PDB entry 3ADM | X-ray diffraction, 1.18 A resolution | chains A and B of the 3 polymer chains in the assembly

== Chain A (and B) ==
Protein: collagen-like peptide
Notes: chain B of this document is another copy of the same molecule, construct and numbering; everything in this record applies to it too
Amino-acid sequence (27 residues; row label = number of the first residue in the row):
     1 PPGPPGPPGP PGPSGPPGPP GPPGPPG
Modified residues: Pro13 (4-hydroxyproline; HYP)

== How chain A and chain B interact ==
Pairs across the interface (47; chain A residue first):
  Pro1(A) with Pro1(B)
  Pro2(A) with Pro1(B)
  Gly3(A) with Pro1(B), hydrogen bond (backbone-backbone); Pro2(B); Gly3(B); Pro4(B)
  Pro4(A) with Gly3(B)
  Pro5(A) with Pro4(B)
  Gly6(A) with Pro4(B), hydrogen bond (backbone-backbone); Pro5(B); Gly6(B)
  Pro7(A) with Gly6(B)
  Pro8(A) with Pro7(B)
  Gly9(A) with Pro7(B), hydrogen bond (backbone-backbone); Pro8(B); Gly9(B); Pro10(B)
  Pro10(A) with Gly9(B)
  Pro11(A) with Pro10(B)
  Gly12(A) with Pro10(B), hydrogen bond (backbone-backbone); Gly12(B); Pro13(B)
  Pro13(A) with Gly12(B)
  Ser14(A) with Pro13(B)
  Gly15(A) with Pro13(B), hydrogen bond (backbone-backbone); Ser14(B); Gly15(B); Pro16(B)
  Pro16(A) with Gly15(B); Pro16(B)
  Pro17(A) with Pro16(B)
  Gly18(A) with Pro16(B), hydrogen bond (backbone-backbone); Gly18(B)
  Pro19(A) with Gly18(B)
  Pro20(A) with Pro19(B)
  Gly21(A) with Pro19(B), hydrogen bond (backbone-backbone); Gly21(B); Pro22(B)
  Pro22(A) with Gly21(B)
  Pro23(A) with Pro22(B)
  Gly24(A) with Pro22(B), hydrogen bond (backbone-backbone); Pro23(B); Gly24(B)
  Pro25(A) with Gly24(B)
  Pro26(A) with Pro25(B)
  Gly27(A) with Pro25(B), hydrogen bond (backbone-backbone); Gly27(B), hydrogen bond (backbone-backbone)
Other interface residues (no listed pair), chain B (27 interface residues in all): Pro11, Pro17, Pro20, Pro26

== In short ==
Chain A and chain B each contribute 27 residues to their interface, with 10 hydrogen bonds. Polar contacts
include Gly27(A)-Gly27(B), Gly3(A)-Pro1(B) and Gly6(A)-Pro4(B).
Chain A and chain B are both collagen-like peptide; the structure, Crystal structure of
(Pro-Pro-Gly)4-Hyp-Ser-Gly-(Pro-Pro-Gly)4, was determined by X-ray diffraction, deposited together with 3A1H
and 3A0M.
